Entry 1XWQ (X-ray diffraction, 1.88 A resolution); this record covers chain A.

== Chain A ==
Name: endo-1,4-beta-xylanase
Source organism: Pseudoalteromonas haloplanktis
Notes: EC 3.2.1.8
Sequence (405 residues; row label = number of the first residue in the row):
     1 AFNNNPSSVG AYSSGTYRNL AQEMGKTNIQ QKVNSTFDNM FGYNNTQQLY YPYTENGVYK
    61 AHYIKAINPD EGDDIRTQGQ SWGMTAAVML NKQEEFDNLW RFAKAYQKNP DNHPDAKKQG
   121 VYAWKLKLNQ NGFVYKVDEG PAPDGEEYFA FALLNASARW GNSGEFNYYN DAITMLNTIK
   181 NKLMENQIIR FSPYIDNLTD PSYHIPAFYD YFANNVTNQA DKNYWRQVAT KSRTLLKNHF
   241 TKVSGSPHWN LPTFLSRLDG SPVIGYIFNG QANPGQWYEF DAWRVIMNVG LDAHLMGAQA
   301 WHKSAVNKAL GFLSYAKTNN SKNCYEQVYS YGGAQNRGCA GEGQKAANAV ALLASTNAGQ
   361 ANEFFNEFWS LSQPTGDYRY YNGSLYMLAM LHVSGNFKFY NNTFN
Not modelled in the structure: 405
Disulfide bonds: C324-C339
Differences from the reference sequence: engineered mutation Q78 (Glu99 in 19913222)

== In short ==
Chain A is endo-1,4-beta-xylanase (Pseudoalteromonas haloplanktis); the structure, Structure Of A Cold-Adapted
Family 8 Xylanase, was determined by X-ray diffraction, deposited together with 2A8Z, 1XW2 and 1XWT.
